Entry 8DLS (electron microscopy, 2.66 A resolution); this record covers chains A and H of the 3 polymer chains in the assembly.

# Chain A
Molecule: Spike glycoprotein
Organism: Severe acute respiratory syndrome coronavirus 2
Reference sequence: P0DTC2 (SPIKE_SARS2); residues 1-1208 here = UniProt positions 1-1208
Amino-acid sequence (1288 residues; row label = number of the first residue in the row):
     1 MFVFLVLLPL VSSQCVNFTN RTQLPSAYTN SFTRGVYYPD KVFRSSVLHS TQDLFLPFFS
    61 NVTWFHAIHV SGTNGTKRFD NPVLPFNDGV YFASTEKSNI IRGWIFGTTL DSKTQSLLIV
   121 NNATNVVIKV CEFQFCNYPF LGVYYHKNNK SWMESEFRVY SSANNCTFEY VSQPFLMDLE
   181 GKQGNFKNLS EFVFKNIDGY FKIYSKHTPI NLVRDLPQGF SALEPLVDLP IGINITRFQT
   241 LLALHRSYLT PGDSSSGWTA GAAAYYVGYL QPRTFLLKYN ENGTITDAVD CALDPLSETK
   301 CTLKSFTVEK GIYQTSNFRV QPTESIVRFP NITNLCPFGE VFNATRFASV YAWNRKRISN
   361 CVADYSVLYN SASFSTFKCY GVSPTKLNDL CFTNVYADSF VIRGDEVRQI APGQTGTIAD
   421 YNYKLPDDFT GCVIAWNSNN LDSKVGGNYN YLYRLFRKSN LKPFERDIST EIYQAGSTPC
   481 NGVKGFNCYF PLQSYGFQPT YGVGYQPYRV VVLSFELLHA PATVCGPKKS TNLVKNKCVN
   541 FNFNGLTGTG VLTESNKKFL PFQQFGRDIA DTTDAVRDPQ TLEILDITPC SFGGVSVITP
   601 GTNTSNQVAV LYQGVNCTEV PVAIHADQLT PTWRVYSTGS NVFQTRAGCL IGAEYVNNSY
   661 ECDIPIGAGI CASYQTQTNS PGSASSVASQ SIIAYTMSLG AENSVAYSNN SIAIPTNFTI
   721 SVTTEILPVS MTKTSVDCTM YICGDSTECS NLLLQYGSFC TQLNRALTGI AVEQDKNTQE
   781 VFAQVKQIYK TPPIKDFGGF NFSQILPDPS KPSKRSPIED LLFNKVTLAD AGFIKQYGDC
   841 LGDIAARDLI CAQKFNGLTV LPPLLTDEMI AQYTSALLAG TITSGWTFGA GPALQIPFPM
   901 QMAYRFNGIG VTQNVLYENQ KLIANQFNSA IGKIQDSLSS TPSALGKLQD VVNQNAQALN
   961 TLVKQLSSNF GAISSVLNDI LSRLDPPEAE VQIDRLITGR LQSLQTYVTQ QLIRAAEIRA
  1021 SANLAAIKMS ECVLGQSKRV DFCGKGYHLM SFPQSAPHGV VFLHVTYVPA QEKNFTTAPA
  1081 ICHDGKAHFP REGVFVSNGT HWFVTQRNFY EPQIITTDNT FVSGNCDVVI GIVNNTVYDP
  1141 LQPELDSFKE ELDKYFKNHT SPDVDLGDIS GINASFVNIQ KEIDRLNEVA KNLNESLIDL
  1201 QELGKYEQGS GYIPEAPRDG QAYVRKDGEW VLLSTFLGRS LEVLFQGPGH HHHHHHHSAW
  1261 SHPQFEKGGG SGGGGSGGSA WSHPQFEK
Disordered / not traced: 1-13, 67-77, 179-186, 250-255, 294-1288
Differences from the reference sequence: conflict Phe18 (Leu in P0DTC2), Asn20 (Thr in P0DTC2), Ser26 (Pro in P0DTC2), 18 further conflict positions vs the reference (P0DTC2) not listed; expression tag (1209-1288)
Curated features (UniProtKB/Swiss-Prot):
  - region: Asn280 to Cys301 (Putative superantigen), Arg403 to Asp405 (Integrin-binding motif), Asn448 to Phe456 (Immunodominant HLA epitope recognized by the CD8+), Pro681, Ala684 (Putative superantigen), Ser816 to Tyr837 (Fusion peptide 1), Lys835 to Phe855 (Fusion peptide 2), Asp1163 to Glu1202 (Heptad repeat 2)
  - site: Arg815, Ser816 (Cleavage)
  - glycosylation: Asn17 (N-linked (GlcNAc...) (complex) asparagine), Asn61 (N-linked (GlcNAc...) (hybrid) asparagine), Asn74 (N-linked (GlcNAc...) (complex) asparagine), Asn122 (N-linked (GlcNAc...) (hybrid) asparagine), Asn149 (N-linked (GlcNAc...) (complex) asparagine), Asn165 (N-linked (GlcNAc...) (complex) asparagine), Asn234 (N-linked (GlcNAc...) (high mannose) asparagine), Asn282 (N-linked (GlcNAc...) (complex) asparagine), Thr323 (O-linked (GalNAc) threonine), Ser325 (O-linked (HexNAc...) serine), Asn331 (N-linked (GlcNAc...) (complex) asparagine), Asn343 (N-linked (GlcNAc...) (complex) asparagine), Asn603 (N-linked (GlcNAc...) (hybrid) asparagine), Asn616 (N-linked (GlcNAc...) (complex) asparagine), Asn657 (N-linked (GlcNAc...) (complex) asparagine), Thr676 (O-linked (GlcNAc...) threonine), Thr678 (O-linked (GlcNAc...) threonine), Asn709 (N-linked (GlcNAc...) (high mannose) asparagine), Asn717 (N-linked (GlcNAc...) (hybrid) asparagine), Asn801 (N-linked (GlcNAc...) (hybrid) asparagine) and 6 more in UniProt
  - natural variant: Leu5 (L5F: In strain: Iota/B.1.526), Ser13 (S13I: In strain: Epsilon/B.1.427/B.1.429), Phe18 (L18F: In strain: Beta/B.1.351, Gamma/P.1 and 1 more; this construct carries the variant), Thr19 (T19I: In strain: Omicron/BQ.1.1, Omicron/XBB.1.5 and 1 more; T19R: In strain: Delta/B.1.617.2, Omicron/BA.2 and 4 more), Asn20 (T20N: In strain: Gamma/P.1; this construct carries the variant), Leu24 to Ala27 (sequence variant, change not given here; In strain: Omicron/BA.2, Omicron/BA.2.12.1 and 6 more), Ser26 (P26S: In strain: Gamma/P.1; this construct carries the variant), Gln52 (Q52H: In strain: Omicron/EG.5.1), Ala67 (A67V: In strain: Eta/B.1.525, Omicron/BA.1), His69 to Val70 (deletion: In strain: Alpha/B.1.1.7, Eta/B.1.525 and 5 more), Gly75 (G75V: In strain: Lambda/C.37), Thr76 (T76I: In strain: Lambda/C.37), 75 further natural variant entries in UniProt
  - mutagenesis: His69 to Val70 (Increased incorporation of cleaved spike into virions), Asn121 (N121Q: Partial loss of biliverdin affinity), Asn234 (N234Q: Increased resistance to neutralizing antibodies), Asn331 (N331Q: Reduced viral infectivity), Asn343 (N343Q: Reduced viral infectivity), Leu452 (L452R: Increased resistance to neutralizing antibodies. Decreases HLA binding to NF9 epitope. Increased binding affinity to human ACE2), Tyr453 (Y453F: Decreased HLA binding to NF9 epitope. Increased binding affinity to human ACE2), Ala475 (A475V: Increased resistance to neutralizing antibodies), Val483 (V483A: Increased resistance to neutralizing antibodies), Phe490 (F490L: Increased resistance to neutralizing antibodies and human covalescent sera neutralization), Gln493 (Q493N: Reduced host ACE2-binding affinity in vitro; Q493Y: Reduced host ACE2-binding affinity in vitro), His519 (H519P: Increased resistance to human covalescent sera neutralization), 8 further mutagenesis entries in UniProt
Cystine bridges: Cys15-Cys136, Cys131-Cys166
Covalent attachments: N-acetylglucosamine (NAG) linked to Asn61, Asn122, Asn149, Asn165, Asn234, Asn282
From the paper describing this entry:
  - contacts within the chain: Phe18-Tyr138 (pi stacking), Phe18-Phe140 (pi stacking), Tyr138-Phe140 (pi stacking), Phe79-Tyr138 (hydrogen bond)
  - conformationally variable residues: Phe79, Asp80

# Chain H
Molecule: Fab 4A8 heavy chain
Organism: Homo sapiens
Notes: antibody fragment or engineered binder
Amino-acid sequence (258 residues; row label = number of the first residue in the row):
     1 MDWTWRVFCL LAVAPGAHSE VQLVESGAEV KKPGASVKVS CKVSGYTLTE LSMHWVRQAP
    61 GKGLEWMGGF DPEDGETMYA QKFQGRVTMT EDTSTDTAYM ELSSLRSEDT AVYYCATSTA
   121 VAGTPDLFDY YYGMDVWGQG TTVTVSSAST KGPSVFPLAP SSKSTSGGTA ALGCLVKDYF
   181 PEPVTVSWNS GALTSGVHTF PAVLQSSGLY SLSSVVTVPS SSLGTQTYIC NVNHKPSNTK
   241 VDKKVEPKSC GSHHHHHH
Disordered / not traced: 1-19, 148-258
Cystine bridges: Cys41-Cys115

# Interface between chain A and chain H
Contacting residue pairs (36; chain A residue first):
  Val143(A) - Pro125(H)  hydrophobic
  Tyr144(A) - Thr49(H)
  Tyr144(A) - Glu50(H)
  Tyr145(A) - Thr49(H)
  Tyr145(A) - Glu50(H)
  Tyr145(A) - Ala120(H)  hydrophobic
  Tyr145(A) - Val121(H)
  Tyr145(A) - Phe128(H)  hydrophobic
  Tyr145(A) - Tyr130(H)  hydrogen bond
  His146(A) - Thr49(H)
  Lys147(A) - Leu48(H)
  Lys147(A) - Thr49(H)  hydrogen bond (backbone-backbone)
  Lys147(A) - Leu51(H)  hydrogen bond (side chain-backbone)
  Lys147(A) - Phe70(H)
  Lys147(A) - Glu91(H)  salt bridge
  Asn148(A) - Thr49(H)
  Lys150(A) - Glu73(H)
  Lys150(A) - Asp74(H)
  Lys150(A) - Tyr130(H)
  Trp152(A) - Gly123(H)
  Trp152(A) - Thr124(H)
  Trp152(A) - Pro125(H)
  Trp152(A) - Phe128(H)
  His245(A) - Thr124(H)
  His245(A) - Pro125(H)
  Arg246(A) - Gly45(H)  hydrogen bond (side chain-backbone)
  Arg246(A) - Tyr46(H)
  Arg246(A) - Glu50(H)  salt bridge
  Arg246(A) - Gly123(H)
  Ser247(A) - Gly123(H)
  Tyr248(A) - Tyr46(H)  hydrophobic
  Tyr248(A) - Glu50(H)  hydrogen bond
  Tyr248(A) - Thr119(H)
  Tyr248(A) - Val121(H)
  Tyr248(A) - Ala122(H)
  Tyr248(A) - Gly123(H)  hydrogen bond (backbone-backbone)
Interface residues without a listed pair, chain H (24 interface residues in all): Thr47, Ser52, Pro72, Gly75, Glu76

# Summary
Chain A and chain H form an interface of 12 and 24 residues respectively, with 6 hydrogen bonds and 2 salt
bridges. Polar pairs include Lys147(A)-Glu91(H), Arg246(A)-Glu50(H) and Tyr145(A)-Tyr130(H). The paper reports
conformational variability at Phe79(A) and Asp80(A); contacts within the chain involving Phe18(A), Tyr138(A)
and Phe140(A) among others.
Here chain A is Spike glycoprotein (Severe acute respiratory syndrome coronavirus 2) and chain H is Fab 4A8
heavy chain (Homo sapiens). Entry 8DLS (Cryo-EM structure of SARS-CoV-2 Gamma (P.1) spike protein in complex
with Fab 4A8 (focused refinement of ...) was determined by electron microscopy, deposited together with 8DLJ,
8DLK, 8DLM, 8DLN, 8DLP, 8DLQ and 6 further entries.
